7Y4Q - chains D and C of the 4 polymer chains in the assembly; structure by X-ray diffraction, 4.70 A resolution (low resolution: residue-level contacts below are approximate; hydrogen-bond / salt-bridge calls are withheld).

# Chain D (and C)
Name: Semaphorin 6D
From: Rattus norvegicus
Notes: fragment: ectodomain fragment; chain C of this document is another copy of the same molecule, construct and numbering; everything in this record applies to it too
Reference sequence: A0A0G2JZC4 (A0A0G2JZC4_RAT); numbering as in UniProt (aligned over 22-570)
Amino-acid sequence (552 residues; numbered 19 to 570; the number before each row is that of its first residue):
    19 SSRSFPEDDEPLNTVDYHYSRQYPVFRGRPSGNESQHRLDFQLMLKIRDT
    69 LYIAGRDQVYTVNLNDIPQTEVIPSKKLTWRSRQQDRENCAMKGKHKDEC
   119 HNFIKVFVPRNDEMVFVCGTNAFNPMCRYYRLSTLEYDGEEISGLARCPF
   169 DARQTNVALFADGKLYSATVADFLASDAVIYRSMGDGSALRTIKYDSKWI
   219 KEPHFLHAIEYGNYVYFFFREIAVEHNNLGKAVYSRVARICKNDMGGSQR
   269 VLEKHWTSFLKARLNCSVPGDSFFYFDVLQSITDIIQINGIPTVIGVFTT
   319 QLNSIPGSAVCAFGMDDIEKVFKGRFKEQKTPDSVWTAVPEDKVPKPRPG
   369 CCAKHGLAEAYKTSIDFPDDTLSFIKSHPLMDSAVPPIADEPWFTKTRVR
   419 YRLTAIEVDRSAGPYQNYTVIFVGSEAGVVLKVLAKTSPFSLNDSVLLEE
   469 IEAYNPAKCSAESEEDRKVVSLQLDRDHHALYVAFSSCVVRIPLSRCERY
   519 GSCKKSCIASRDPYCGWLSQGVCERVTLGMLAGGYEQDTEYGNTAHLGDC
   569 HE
Not modelled in the structure: 19-20, 47-54, 479-483, 545-553, 570 (chain C: 19-22, 47-54, 479-483, 545-553, 570)
Construct notes: expression tag (19-21); engineered mutation G332 (Ser in A0A0G2JZC4)
Disulfide bonds: C108-C118, C136-C145, C259-C370, C284-C329, C477-C506, C515-C533, C521-C568, C525-C541
Covalently attached groups: N-acetylglucosamine (NAG) linked to N283, N435

# Chain D / chain C interface
Contacting residue pairs - 38 pairs, chain D then chain C:
  F23(D) with S322(C); I323(C)
  E25(D) with R418(C)
  H244(D) with L247(C)
  K249(D) with D289(C); S290(C)
  A250(D) with S290(C)
  V286(D) with N321(C)
  P287(D) with N321(C)
  G288(D) with N321(C)
  D289(D) with K249(C)
  S290(D) with K249(C); Q319(C); N321(C)
  F292(D) with N321(C); I323(C)
  Q319(D) with S290(C)
  N321(D) with F23(C); V286(C); P287(C); G288(C); S290(C); F292(C)
  S322(D) with F23(C)
  I323(D) with F23(C); F292(C); I323(C); G325(C)
  P324(D) with R416(C)
  G325(D) with I323(C)
  D351(D) with V353(C)
  S352(D) with V353(C)
  V353(D) with S352(C); V353(C)
  R416(D) with P324(C); R416(C)
  R418(D) with E25(C); R416(C)
Also at the interface, not in a pair above, chain D (27 interface residues in all): S22, N246, L247, T318, T415
Also at the interface, not in a pair above, chain C (28 interface residues in all): H244, N246, F291, F294, L320, K348, D351, T415

# In short
27 residues of chain D and 28 residues of chain C are in contact. N-acetylglucosamine is covalently linked to
N283(D) and N435(D).
Both chains are Semaphorin 6D (Rattus norvegicus). Entry 7Y4Q (Semaphorin 6D in complex with Plexin A1) was
determined by X-ray diffraction.
